5WNY - chains T and A of the 4 polymer chains in the assembly; structure by X-ray diffraction, 2.10 A resolution.

# Chain T
Molecule: 16-nt DNA strand
Sequence (16 nucleotides; numbered 1 to 16; the number before each row is that of its first residue):
     1 CCGACAGCGC ATCAGC

# Chain A
Molecule: DNA polymerase beta
From: Homo sapiens
Notes: EC 2.7.7.7, 4.2.99.-
UniProtKB: P06746 (DPOLB_HUMAN); residues 1-335 here = UniProt positions 1-335
Chain sequence (335 residues; each row starts with the number of its first residue):
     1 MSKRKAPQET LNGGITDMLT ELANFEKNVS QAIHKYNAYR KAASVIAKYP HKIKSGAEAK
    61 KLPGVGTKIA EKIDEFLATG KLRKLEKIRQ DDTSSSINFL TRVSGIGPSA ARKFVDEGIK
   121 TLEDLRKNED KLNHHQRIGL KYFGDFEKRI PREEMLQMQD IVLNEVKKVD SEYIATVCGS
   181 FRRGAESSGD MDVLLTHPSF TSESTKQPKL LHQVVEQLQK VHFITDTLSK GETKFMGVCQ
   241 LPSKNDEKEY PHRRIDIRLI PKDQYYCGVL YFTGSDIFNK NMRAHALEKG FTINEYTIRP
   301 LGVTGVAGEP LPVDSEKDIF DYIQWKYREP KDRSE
Unresolved in the structure: 1-9
Ion coordination: Na+ site 1: Lys-60, Leu-62, Val-65 (shared with 1 residue of chain D); Na+ site 2: Thr-101, Val-103, Ile-106 (shared with 1 residue of chain P); Ca2+ site 1: Asp-190, Asp-192, Asp-256 (together with 5-FdUTP) (shared with 1 residue of chain P); Ca2+ site 2: Asp-190, Asp-192 (together with 5-FdUTP)
Small-molecule neighbours: 5-FdUTP (B7P; 2'-deoxy-5-fluorouridine 5'-(tetrahydrogen triphosphate)): Arg-149, Gly-179, Ser-180, Arg-183, Ser-187, Ser-188, Gly-189, Asp-190, Asp-192, Tyr-271, Phe-272, Thr-273, Gly-274, Ser-275, Asp-276, Asn-279
Curated features (UniProtKB/Swiss-Prot):
  - region: Arg-183 to Asp-192 (DNA-binding)
  - active site: Lys-72 (Nucleophile)
  - binding site (K(+)): Lys-60, Leu-62, Val-65, Thr-101, Val-103, Ile-106
  - binding site (Na(+)): Lys-60, Leu-62, Val-65, Thr-101, Val-103, Ile-106
  - binding site (dATP): Arg-149, Ser-180, Arg-183, Gly-189, Asp-190
  - binding site (dCTP): Arg-149, Ser-180, Arg-183, Gly-189, Asp-190
  - binding site (dGTP): Arg-149, Ser-180, Arg-183, Gly-189, Asp-190, Asp-192
  - binding site (dTTP): Arg-149, Ser-180, Arg-183, Gly-189, Asp-190
  - binding site (Mg(2+)): Asp-190, Asp-192, Asp-256
  - modified residue: Lys-72 (N6-acetyllysine), Arg-83 (Omega-N-methylarginine), Arg-152 (Omega-N-methylarginine)
  - cross-link (Glycyl lysine isopeptide (Lys-Gly)): Lys-41 (interchain with G-Cter in ubiquitin), Lys-61 (interchain with G-Cter in ubiquitin), Lys-81 (interchain with G-Cter in ubiquitin)
  - natural variant: Leu-22 (L22P: Found in a gastric cancer sample; uncertain significance), Tyr-39 (Y39C: Found in a gastric cancer sample; uncertain significance), Gly-118 (G118V: Decreased DNA-directed DNA polymerase activity), Arg-137 (R137Q: Decreased function in base-excision repair), Arg-149 (R149I: Decreased DNA-directed DNA polymerase activity), Asp-160 (D160N: Found in a gastric cancer sample; uncertain significance), Cys-239 (C239R: Found in a gastric cancer sample; uncertain significance), Lys-289 (K289M: Found in a colon cancer sample; uncertain significance), Asn-294 (N294D: Found in a gastric cancer sample; uncertain significance), Glu-295 (E295K: Found in a gastric cancer sample; uncertain significance)
  - mutagenesis: Phe-25 (F25W: No effect on 5'-dRP lyase activity. Decreased ssDNA binding), His-34 (H34G: Decreased 5'-dRP lyase activity. Decreased ssDNA binding), Lys-35 (K35A: Decreased 5'-dRP lyase activity. Decreased ssDNA binding. Loss of 5'-dRP lyase activity; when associated with A-68 and A-72. Decreased ssDNA binding; when associated with A-68 and A-72 ...), Tyr-39 (Y39F: No effect on 5'-dRP lyase activity; Y39Q: Abolishes DNA polymerase and 5'-dRP lyase activity), Lys-41 (K41R: Abolishes ubiquitination; when associated with R-61 and R-81), Lys-60 (K60A: Decreased 5'-dRP lyase activity. Decreased ssDNA binding), Lys-61 (K61R: Abolishes ubiquitination; when associated with R-41 and R-81), Lys-68 (K68A: No effect on 5'-dRP lyase activity. Decreased ssDNA binding. Loss of 5'-dRP lyase activity; when associated with A-35 and A-72. Decreased ssDNA binding; when associated with A-35 and A-72 ...), Glu-71 (E71Q: No effect on 5'-dRP lyase activity. No effect on structure shown by circular dichroism. No effect on ssDNA binding), Lys-72 (K72A: Severely reduced 5'-dRP lyase activity. Does not affect ssDNA binding. Loss of 5'-dRP lyase activity; when associated with A-35 and A-68. Decreased ssDNA binding ...), Glu-75 (E75A: Slightly decreased 5'-dRP lyase activity. Decreased ssDNA binding. No effect on structure shown by circular dichroism), Lys-81 (K81R: Abolishes ubiquitination; when associated with R-41 and R-61), 5 further mutagenesis entries in UniProt

# How chain T and chain A interact
Pairs across the interface - 27 pairs, chain T then chain A:
  DC5(T) / His-34(A)  stacking on the base
  DA6(T) / Lys-280(A)  base contact
  DA6(T) / Arg-283(A)  hydrogen bond to the base
  DA6(T) / Ala-284(A)  sugar contact
  DA6(T) / Leu-287(A)  phosphate contact
  DG7(T) / Tyr-271(A)  base contact
  DG7(T) / Arg-283(A)  hydrogen bond to the sugar
  DG7(T) / Leu-287(A)  phosphate contact
  DG7(T) / Thr-292(A)  hydrogen bond to the phosphate
  DG7(T) / Ile-293(A)  sugar contact
  DG7(T) / Asn-294(A)  phosphate contact
  DC8(T) / Asn-294(A)  hydrogen bond to the phosphate
  DC8(T) / Glu-295(A)  sugar contact
  DC8(T) / Arg-299(A)  salt bridge to the phosphate
  DG9(T) / Thr-233(A)  hydrogen bond to the phosphate
  DG9(T) / Lys-234(A)  hydrogen bond to the base
  DG9(T) / Arg-258(A)  sugar contact
  DG9(T) / Tyr-296(A)  hydrogen bond to the phosphate
  DC10(T) / Ser-229(A)  phosphate contact
  DC10(T) / Lys-230(A)  hydrogen bond to the phosphate
  DC10(T) / Gly-231(A)  phosphate contact
  DC10(T) / Glu-232(A)  hydrogen bond to the phosphate
  DC10(T) / Thr-233(A)  hydrogen bond to the phosphate
  DC10(T) / Lys-234(A)  hydrogen bond to the phosphate
  DA11(T) / Ser-229(A)  phosphate contact
  DA11(T) / Lys-230(A)  hydrogen bond to the phosphate
  DT12(T) / Asn-133(A)  phosphate contact
Other interface residues (no listed pair), chain A (21 interface residues in all): His-134

# In short
Chain T and chain A form an interface of 8 and 21 residues respectively; the contacts include 12 hydrogen
bonds, 1 salt bridge and 1 aromatic stacking contact. Among the polar pairs are DA6(T)/Arg-283(A),
DG9(T)/Lys-234(A) and DG7(T)/Arg-283(A). Ligands of chain A: 5-FdUTP.
Chain T is a 16-nt DNA strand and chain A is DNA polymerase beta (Homo sapiens); the structure, DNA polymerase
beta substrate complex with incoming 5-FdUTP, was determined by X-ray diffraction, deposited together with
5WNX, 5WNZ and 5WO0.
